7A5M - chains A and B of the 3 polymer chains in the assembly; structure by X-ray diffraction, 0.78 A resolution.

Chain A:
Name: Protein enabled homolog
Source organism: Homo sapiens
UniProtKB: Q8N8S7 (ENAH_HUMAN); residue numbers follow UniProt; this construct covers 1-111
Chain sequence (113 residues; each row starts with the number of its first residue; numbers below 1 keep their minus sign (Gly-1 is residue -1)):
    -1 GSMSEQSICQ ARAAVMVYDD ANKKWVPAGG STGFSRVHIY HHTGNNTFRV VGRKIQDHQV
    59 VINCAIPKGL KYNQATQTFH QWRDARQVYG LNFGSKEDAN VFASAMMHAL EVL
Disordered / not traced: -1
Sequence notes: expression tag (-1 to 0)

Chain B:
Name: Ac-[2-Cl-F]-[ProM-2]-[ProM-17]-OMe
Chain sequence (4 residues; each row starts with the number of its first residue):
     1 XXXX
Modified residues: ACE (acetyl group) at position 1, 2L5 (2-chloro-L-phenylalanine) at position 2, 2L6 ((3S,6R,8aS)-5-oxo-1,2,3,8a-tetrahydrospiro[indolizine-6,2'-pyrrolidine]-3-carboxylic acid) at position 3, JQ0 (methyl 2-[(3AR,6R,8AS)-6-(2-methylpropyl)-8-oxidanylidene-1,2,3,3A,6,8A-hexahydropyrrolo[2,3-c]azepin-7-yl]ethanoate) at position 4

How chain A and chain B interact:
Pairs across the interface - 16 pairs, chain A then chain B:
  Met14(A) - JQ0_4(B)
  Tyr16(A) - 2L6_3(B)
  Trp23(A) - 2L6_3(B)  hydrogen bond (side chain-backbone)
  Trp23(A) - JQ0_4(B)
  Lys69(A) - 2L5_2(B)
  Asn71(A) - 2L5_2(B)
  Ala73(A) - JQ0_4(B)
  Phe77(A) - JQ0_4(B)
  Gln79(A) - 2L5_2(B)
  Gln79(A) - 2L6_3(B)
  Trp80(A) - 2L5_2(B)
  Arg81(A) - ACE_1(B)  hydrogen bond (side chain-backbone)
  Arg81(A) - 2L5_2(B)
  Val86(A) - 2L5_2(B)
  Val86(A) - 2L6_3(B)
  Asn90(A) - JQ0_4(B)
Also at the interface, not in a pair above, chain A (13 interface residues in all): Thr74

In short:
The interface between chain A and chain B involves 13 residues on one side and 4 on the other, with 2 hydrogen
bonds. Polar contacts include Trp23(A)-2L6_3(B) and Arg81(A)-ACE_1(B).
Chain A is Protein enabled homolog (Homo sapiens) and chain B is Ac-[2-Cl-F]-[ProM-2]-[ProM-17]-OMe; the
structure, ENAH EVH1 in complex with Ac-[2-Cl-F]-[ProM-2]-[ProM-17]-OMe, was determined by X-ray diffraction
(same publication as 5N91, 5N9C, 5N9P, 5NC2, 5NC7, 5ND0, 6XVT and 6XXR).
